6WHC - chains A and B of the 6 polymer chains in the assembly; structure by electron microscopy, 3.40 A resolution.

== Chain A ==
Molecule: Guanine nucleotide-binding protein G(s) subunit alpha isoforms short
From: Homo sapiens
Reference sequence: P63092 (GNAS2_HUMAN); residues 1-394 here = UniProt positions 1-394
Chain sequence (394 residues; each row starts with the number of its first residue):
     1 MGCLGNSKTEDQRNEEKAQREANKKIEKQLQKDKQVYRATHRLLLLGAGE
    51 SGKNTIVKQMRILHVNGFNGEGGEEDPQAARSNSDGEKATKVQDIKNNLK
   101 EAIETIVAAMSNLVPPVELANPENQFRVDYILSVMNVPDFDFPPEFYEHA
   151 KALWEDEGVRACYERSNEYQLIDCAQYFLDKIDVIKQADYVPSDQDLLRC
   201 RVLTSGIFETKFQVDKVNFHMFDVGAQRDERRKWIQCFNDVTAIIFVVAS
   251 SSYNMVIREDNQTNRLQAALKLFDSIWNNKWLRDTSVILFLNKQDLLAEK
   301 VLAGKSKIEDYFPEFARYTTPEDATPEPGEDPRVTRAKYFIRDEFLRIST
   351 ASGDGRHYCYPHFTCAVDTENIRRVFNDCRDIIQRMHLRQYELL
Not modelled in the structure: 1-8, 50-206, 253-262
Sequence notes: conflict Asn54 (Ser in P63092), Ala226 (Gly in P63092), Ala268 (Glu in P63092), Lys271 (Asn in P63092), Asp274 (Lys in P63092), Lys280 (Arg in P63092), Asp284 (Thr in P63092), Thr285 (Ile in P63092)

== Chain B ==
Molecule: Guanine nucleotide-binding protein G(I)/G(S)/G(T) subunit beta-1
From: Homo sapiens
Reference sequence: P62873 (GBB1_HUMAN); residue numbers follow UniProt; this construct covers 1-340
Chain sequence (340 residues; each row starts with the number of its first residue):
     1 MSELDQLRQEAEQLKNQIRDARKACADATLSQITNNIDPVGRIQMRTRRT
    51 LRGHLAKIYAMHWGTDSRLLVSASQDGKLIIWDSYTTNKVHAIPLRSSWV
   101 MTCAYAPSGNYVACGGLDNICSIYNLKTREGNVRVSRELAGHTGYLSCCR
   151 FLDDNQIVTSSGDTTCALWDIETGQQTTTFTGHTGDVMSLSLAPDTRLFV
   201 SGACDASAKLWDVREGMCRQTFTGHESDINAICFFPNGNAFATGSDDATC
   251 RLFDLRADQELMTYSHDNIICGITSVSFSKSGRLLLAGYDDFNCNVWDAL
   301 KADRAGVLAGHDNRVSCLGVTDDGMAVATGSWDSFLKIWN
Not modelled in the structure: 1-8
Swiss-Prot annotation at these positions:
  - modified residue: Ser2 (N-acetylserine), His266 (Phosphohistidine)
  - natural variant: Leu30 (L30F: In MRD42; uncertain significance), Arg52 (R52G: In MRD42), Gly64 (G64V: In MRD42), Asp76 (D76E: In MRD42; D76G: In MRD42), Gly77 (G77S: In MRD42), Lys78 (K78R: In MRD42), Ile80 (I80N: In MRD42; I80T: In MRD42), His91 (H91R: In MRD42; uncertain significance), Ala92 (A92T: In MRD42), Pro94 (P94S: In MRD42), Leu95 (L95P: In MRD42), Arg96 (R96L: In MRD42), 5 further natural variant entries in UniProt

== Chain A / chain B interface ==
Contacting residue pairs (51; chain A residue first):
  Gln19(A) - Asp83(B)  hydrogen bond
  Gln19(A) - Thr86(B)  hydrogen bond
  Gln19(A) - Asn88(B)
  Asn23(A) - Asn88(B)  hydrogen bond
  Asn23(A) - Lys89(B)
  Ile26(A) - Lys89(B)
  Ile26(A) - Val90(B)
  Ile26(A) - His91(B)
  Ile26(A) - Ala92(B)  hydrophobic
  Glu27(A) - Lys89(B)  salt bridge
  Leu30(A) - Gly53(B)
  Leu30(A) - Lys89(B)
  Asp33(A) - Lys78(B)  salt bridge
  Lys34(A) - Leu55(B)
  Tyr37(A) - Leu55(B)  hydrophobic
  Tyr37(A) - Ala56(B)
  Phe208(A) - Leu117(B)  hydrophobic
  Phe208(A) - Asp118(B)
  Phe222(A) - Trp99(B)
  Ala226(A) - Asn119(B)
  Ala226(A) - Thr143(B)
  Gln227(A) - Leu117(B)  hydrogen bond (side chain-backbone)
  Gln227(A) - Asn119(B)
  Gln227(A) - Gly144(B)
  Gln227(A) - Tyr145(B)  hydrogen bond (side chain-backbone)
  Arg228(A) - Gly162(B)  hydrogen bond (side chain-backbone)
  Arg228(A) - Asp163(B)
  Arg228(A) - Asp186(B)  salt bridge
  Glu230(A) - Gly185(B)
  Glu230(A) - Asp186(B)
  Arg232(A) - Cys204(B)  hydrogen bond (side chain-backbone)
  Arg232(A) - Asp228(B)  salt bridge
  Lys233(A) - Tyr145(B)
  Lys233(A) - Asp186(B)
  Lys233(A) - Met188(B)
  Lys233(A) - Cys204(B)
  Lys233(A) - Asp228(B)
  Lys233(A) - Asn230(B)  hydrogen bond
  Gln236(A) - Trp332(B)
  Cys237(A) - Lys57(B)  hydrogen bond (backbone-side chain)
  Cys237(A) - Gln75(B)
  Cys237(A) - Trp99(B)
  Cys237(A) - Met101(B)  hydrophobic
  Phe238(A) - Leu117(B)  hydrophobic
  Asn239(A) - Lys57(B)  hydrogen bond
  Asn239(A) - Trp332(B)
  Asp240(A) - Lys57(B)  salt bridge
  Asp240(A) - Trp99(B)
  Val241(A) - Trp99(B)  hydrophobic
  Trp281(A) - Asp290(B)
  Trp281(A) - Arg314(B)
Also at the interface, not in a pair above, chain A (26 interface residues in all): Arg42, Trp234, Lys280
Also at the interface, not in a pair above, chain B (40 interface residues in all): Tyr59, Asp76, Thr87, Ser98, Thr164, Asp246, Ile270, Cys271

== Summary ==
26 residues of chain A and 40 residues of chain B are in contact, with 10 hydrogen bonds and 5 salt bridges.
Among the polar pairs are Glu27(A)-Lys89(B), Asp33(A)-Lys78(B) and Arg228(A)-Asp186(B).
Here chain A is Guanine nucleotide-binding protein G(s) subunit alpha isoforms short and chain B is Guanine
nucleotide-binding protein G(I)/G(S)/G(T) subunit beta-1, both from Homo sapiens. Entry 6WHC (CryoEM Structure
of the glucagon receptor with a dual-agonist peptide) was determined by electron microscopy.
